PDB entry 3VRI | X-ray diffraction, 1.60 A resolution | chains A and C of the 3 polymer chains in the assembly

Chain A:
Name: HLA class I histocompatibility antigen, B-57 alpha chain
From: Homo sapiens
UniProt: P18465 (1B57_HUMAN); residues 1-276 here correspond to UniProt positions 25-300 (UniProt number = residue number + 24)
Amino-acid sequence (276 residues; row label = number of the first residue in the row):
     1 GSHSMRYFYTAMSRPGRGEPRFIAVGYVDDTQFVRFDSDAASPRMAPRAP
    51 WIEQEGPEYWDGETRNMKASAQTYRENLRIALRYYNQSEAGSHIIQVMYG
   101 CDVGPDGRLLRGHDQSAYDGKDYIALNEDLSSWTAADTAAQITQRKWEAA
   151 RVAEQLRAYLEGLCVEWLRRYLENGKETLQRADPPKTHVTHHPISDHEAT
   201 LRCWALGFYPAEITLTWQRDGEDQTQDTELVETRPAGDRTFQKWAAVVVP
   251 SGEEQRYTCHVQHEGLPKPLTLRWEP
Not modelled in the structure: 1
Cystine bridges: Cys101-Cys164, Cys203-Cys259
Residues lining bound ligands: Abacavir (1KX; {(1S,4R)-4-[2-amino-6-(cyclopropylamino)-9H-purin-9-yl]cyclopent-2-en-1-yl}methanol): Tyr9, Tyr74, Asn77, Ile95, Val97, Tyr99, Asp114, Gln115, Ser116, Ala117, Tyr123, Ile124, Trp147, Leu156
From the paper describing this entry:
  - binding site for Abacavir: Tyr74, Asp114, Ser116
  - specificity-determining residues: Val97, Ser116 (proposed by the authors, not directly observed)

Chain C:
Name: 10-residue peptide
Amino-acid sequence (10 residues; each row starts with the number of its first residue):
     1 RVAQLEQVYI
Residues lining bound ligands: Abacavir (1KX; {(1S,4R)-4-[2-amino-6-(cyclopropylamino)-9H-purin-9-yl]cyclopent-2-en-1-yl}methanol): Ala3, Leu5, Val8, Ile10

Interface between chain A and chain C:
Contacting residue pairs (36):
  Met5(A) - Arg1(C)
  Tyr7(A) - Arg1(C)  hydrogen bond (side chain-backbone)
  Tyr7(A) - Val2(C)  hydrophobic
  Tyr9(A) - Val2(C)
  Met45(A) - Val2(C)  hydrophobic
  Tyr59(A) - Arg1(C)
  Gly62(A) - Arg1(C)
  Glu63(A) - Arg1(C)  salt bridge
  Glu63(A) - Val2(C)  hydrogen bond (side chain-backbone)
  Asn66(A) - Val2(C)
  Asn66(A) - Ala3(C)  hydrogen bond (side chain-backbone)
  Asn66(A) - Gln4(C)
  Met67(A) - Val2(C)  hydrophobic
  Thr73(A) - Gln7(C)
  Thr73(A) - Val8(C)
  Thr73(A) - Tyr9(C)
  Glu76(A) - Tyr9(C)
  Asn77(A) - Val8(C)  hydrogen bond (side chain-backbone)
  Asn77(A) - Tyr9(C)
  Asn77(A) - Ile10(C)  hydrogen bond (side chain-backbone)
  Ile80(A) - Ile10(C)
  Tyr84(A) - Ile10(C)  hydrogen bond (side chain-backbone)
  Tyr99(A) - Val2(C)
  Tyr99(A) - Ala3(C)  hydrogen bond (side chain-backbone)
  Tyr123(A) - Ile10(C)
  Thr143(A) - Ile10(C)  hydrogen bond (side chain-backbone)
  Lys146(A) - Ile10(C)
  Trp147(A) - Val8(C)  hydrophobic
  Trp147(A) - Tyr9(C)  hydrogen bond (side chain-backbone)
  Trp147(A) - Ile10(C)  hydrophobic
  Gln155(A) - Leu5(C)
  Tyr159(A) - Arg1(C)  hydrogen bond (side chain-backbone)
  Tyr159(A) - Val2(C)
  Tyr159(A) - Ala3(C)  hydrophobic
  Trp167(A) - Arg1(C)
  Tyr171(A) - Arg1(C)  hydrogen bond (side chain-backbone)
Also at the interface, not in a pair above, chain A (28 interface residues in all): Glu58, Ala81, Val152, Leu156, Leu163

In short:
28 residues of chain A face 9 of chain C across their interface, with 11 hydrogen bonds and 1 salt bridge.
Polar contacts include Glu63(A)-Arg1(C), Tyr7(A)-Arg1(C) and Glu63(A)-Val2(C). Abacavir is bound between chain
A and chain C. From the paper: a binding site for Abacavir at Tyr74(A), Asp114(A) and Ser116(A); specificity
determinants Val97(A) and Ser116(A).
Here chain A is HLA class I histocompatibility antigen, B-57 alpha chain (Homo sapiens) and chain C is a
10-residue peptide. Entry 3VRI (HLA-B*57:01-RVAQLENVYI in complex with abacavir) was determined by X-ray
diffraction together with 3VRJ from the same study.
